Entry 7ARB (electron microscopy, 3.41 A resolution); this record covers chains F and G of the 47 polymer chains in the assembly.

# Chain F
Name: NADH dehydrogenase [ubiquinone] flavoprotein 1, mitochondrial
From: Arabidopsis thaliana
Notes: EC 7.1.1.2
Reference sequence: Q9FNN5 (NDUV1_ARATH); residues 1-486 here = UniProt positions 1-486
Amino-acid sequence (486 residues; each row starts with the number of its first residue):
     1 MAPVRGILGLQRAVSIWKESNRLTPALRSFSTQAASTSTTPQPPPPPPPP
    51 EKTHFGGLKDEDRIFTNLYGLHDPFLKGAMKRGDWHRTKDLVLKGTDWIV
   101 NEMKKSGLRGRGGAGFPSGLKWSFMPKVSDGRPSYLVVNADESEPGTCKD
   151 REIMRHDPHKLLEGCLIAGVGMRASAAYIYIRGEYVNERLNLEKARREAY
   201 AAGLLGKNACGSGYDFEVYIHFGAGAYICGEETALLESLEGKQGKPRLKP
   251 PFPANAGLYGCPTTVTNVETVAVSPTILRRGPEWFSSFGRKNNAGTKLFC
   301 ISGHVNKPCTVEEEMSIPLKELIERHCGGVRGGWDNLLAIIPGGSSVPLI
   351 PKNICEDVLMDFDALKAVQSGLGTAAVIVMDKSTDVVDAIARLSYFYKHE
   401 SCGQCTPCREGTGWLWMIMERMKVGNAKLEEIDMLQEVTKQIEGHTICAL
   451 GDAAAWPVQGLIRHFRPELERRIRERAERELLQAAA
Unresolved in the structure: 1-50, 485-486
Cystine bridges: Cys148-Cys300
Ion coordination: 4Fe-4S cluster Fe: Cys402, Cys405, Cys408, Cys448
Small-molecule neighbours:
  - FMN (flavin mononucleotide): Gly110, Arg111, Gly112, Gly113, Ala114, Lys121, Asn139, Asp141, Glu142, Ser143, Glu144, Tyr227, Ile228, Gly230, Glu231, Glu232, Val265, Thr266, Asn267, Thr270, Ala449, Leu450
  - 4Fe-4S cluster (SF4): Ile228, Pro246, Ser401, Cys402, Gly403, Gln404, Cys405, Cys408, Arg409, Thr446, Ile447, Cys448, Leu450, Gly451
Curated features (UniProtKB/Swiss-Prot):
  - binding site (NADH): Gly110 to Gly119
  - binding site (FMN): Phe222 to Thr270
  - binding site ([4Fe-4S] cluster): Cys402, Cys405, Cys408, Cys448

# Chain G
Name: NADH dehydrogenase [ubiquinone] iron-sulfur protein 1, mitochondrial
From: Arabidopsis thaliana
Notes: EC 7.1.1.2
Reference sequence: Q9FGI6 (NDUS1_ARATH); residues 1-748 here = UniProt positions 1-748
Amino-acid sequence (748 residues; numbered 1 to 748; the number before each row is that of its first residue):
     1 MGLGILASRTIRPASRLLQSQTSNFFLRTIVSKPELQSPESAAVSEPEPP
    51 TQILPPRNPVGGARVHFSNPEDAIEVFVDGYAVKVPKGFTVLQACEVAGV
   101 DIPRFCYHSRLSIAGNCRMCLVEVEKSPKPVASCAMPALPGMKIKTDTPI
   151 AKKAREGVMEFLLMNHPLDCPICDQGGECDLQDQSMAFGSDRGRFTEMKR
   201 SVVDKNLGPLVKTVMTRCIQCTRCVRFASEVAGVQDLGILGRGSGEEIGT
   251 YVEKLMTSELSGNVIDICPVGALTSKPFAFKARNWELKATETIDVSDAVG
   301 SNIRVDSRGPEVMRIIPRLNEDINEEWISDKTRFCYDGLKRQRLSDPMIR
   351 DSDGRFKAVSWRDALAVVGDIIHQVKPDEIVGVAGQLSDAESMMVLKDFV
   401 NRMGSDNVWCEGTAAGVDADLRYSYLMNTSISGLENADLFLLIGTQPRVE
   451 AAMVNARICKTVRASNAKVGYVGPPAEFNYDCKHLGTGPDTLKEIAEGRH
   501 PFCTALKNAKNPAIIVGAGLFNRTDKNAILSSVESIAQANNVVRPDWNGL
   551 NFLLQYAAQAAALDLGLIQQSAKALESAKFVYLMGADDVNVDKIPKDAFV
   601 VYQGHHGDKAVYRANVILPASAFTEKEGTYENTEGFTQQTVPAVPTVGDA
   651 RDDWKIVRALSEVSGVKLPYNSIEGVRSRIKSVAPNLVHTDEREPAAFGP
   701 SLKPECKEAMSTTPFQTVVENFYMTNSITRASKIMAQCSAVLLKKPFV
Unresolved in the structure: 1-56, 745-748
Ion coordination: 2Fe-2S cluster Fe: Cys106, Cys117, Cys120, Cys134; 4Fe-4S cluster Fe site 1: His166, Cys170, Cys173, Cys179; 4Fe-4S cluster Fe site 2: Cys218, Cys221, Cys224, Cys268
Small-molecule neighbours:
  - 2Fe-2S cluster (FES): Arg104, Phe105, Cys106, Tyr107, Gly115, Asn116, Cys117, Arg118, Met119, Cys120, Ala132, Cys134
  - 4Fe-4S cluster (SF4), molecule 1: His166, Pro167, Asp169, Cys170, Cys173, Gln175, Gly176, Cys179, Leu181, Gln182, Arg217, Val270, Gly271
  - 4Fe-4S cluster (SF4), molecule 2: Met215, Cys218, Ile219, Gln220, Cys221, Thr222, Arg223, Cys224, Ile248, Cys268, Pro269, Val270, Ala272, Leu273

# How chain F and chain G interact
Residue-residue contacts (66):
  Gly225(F) - Arg242(G)  hydrogen bond (backbone-side chain)
  Ala226(F) - Arg242(G)
  Gln243(F) - Ile239(G)  hydrogen bond (side chain-backbone)
  Gln243(F) - Gly241(G)
  Lys245(F) - Glu246(G)  salt bridge
  Leu248(F) - Gly115(G)
  Leu248(F) - Arg118(G)
  Leu248(F) - Ala135(G)  hydrophobic
  Pro250(F) - Pro137(G)
  His399(F) - Arg242(G)
  Glu400(F) - Arg242(G)  salt bridge
  Ser401(F) - Arg242(G)
  Ser401(F) - Gly243(G)  hydrogen bond (backbone-backbone)
  Cys402(F) - Arg242(G)
  Cys402(F) - Gly243(G)  hydrogen bond (backbone-backbone)
  Cys402(F) - Glu246(G)
  Gly403(F) - Gly243(G)
  Gly403(F) - Glu246(G)
  Gln404(F) - Asn116(G)
  Cys405(F) - Asn116(G)
  Cys405(F) - Arg118(G)
  Thr406(F) - Asn116(G)  hydrogen bond (backbone-backbone)
  Thr406(F) - Cys117(G)  hydrogen bond (side chain-backbone)
  Thr406(F) - Phe161(G)
  Thr406(F) - Leu162(G)
  Pro407(F) - Arg118(G)
  Pro407(F) - Phe161(G)  hydrophobic
  Arg409(F) - Ile219(G)  hydrogen bond (side chain-backbone)
  Arg409(F) - Gln220(G)
  Arg409(F) - Ser244(G)
  Arg409(F) - Glu246(G)  salt bridge
  Glu410(F) - Phe161(G)
  Glu410(F) - Met164(G)
  Glu410(F) - Asn165(G)  hydrogen bond
  Glu410(F) - Arg200(G)  salt bridge
  Gly411(F) - Phe161(G)
  Trp414(F) - Glu160(G)
  Trp414(F) - Phe161(G)  hydrophobic
  Trp414(F) - Met164(G)  hydrophobic
  Trp414(F) - Arg194(G)
  Trp414(F) - Phe195(G)
  Trp414(F) - Glu197(G)  hydrogen bond
  Met417(F) - Phe195(G)  hydrophobic
  Met417(F) - Glu197(G)
  Ile418(F) - Glu197(G)
  Arg421(F) - Glu197(G)  salt bridge
  Met434(F) - Arg194(G)
  Glu437(F) - Arg194(G)  salt bridge
  Val438(F) - Arg194(G)
  Lys440(F) - Lys153(G)  hydrogen bond (backbone-side chain)
  Gln441(F) - Lys153(G)
  Gln441(F) - Gly157(G)
  Gln441(F) - Glu160(G)
  Gln441(F) - Phe161(G)
  Gln441(F) - Arg194(G)
  Ile442(F) - Phe161(G)  hydrophobic
  Gly444(F) - Lys129(G)
  Gly444(F) - Pro130(G)
  His445(F) - Arg118(G)  hydrogen bond (backbone-side chain)
  His445(F) - Leu121(G)
  His445(F) - Pro130(G)
  His445(F) - Ala154(G)
  Thr446(F) - Arg118(G)
  Thr446(F) - Lys129(G)  hydrogen bond (backbone-side chain)
  Ile447(F) - Gly115(G)
  Ile447(F) - Arg118(G)
Interface residues without a listed pair, chain G (32 interface residues in all): Met136, Val158, Met198

# In short
Chain F and chain G each contribute 32 residues to their interface, with 12 hydrogen bonds and 6 salt bridges.
Among the polar pairs are Lys245(F)-Glu246(G), Glu400(F)-Arg242(G) and Arg409(F)-Glu246(G). Bound to chain F:
flavin mononucleotide and 4Fe-4S cluster.
Here chain F is NADH dehydrogenase [ubiquinone] flavoprotein 1, mitochondrial and chain G is NADH
dehydrogenase [ubiquinone] iron-sulfur protein 1, mitochondrial, both from Arabidopsis thaliana. Entry 7ARB
(Cryo-EM structure of Arabidopsis thaliana Complex-I (complete composition)) was determined by electron
microscopy, deposited together with 7AQQ, 7AQR, 7AQW, 7AR7, 7AR8, 7AR9, 7ARC and 7ARD.
